PDB entry 5XQI | X-ray diffraction, 2.80 A resolution | chains A and D of the 4 polymer chains in the assembly

Chain A (and D):
Protein: Protein rogdi homolog
Source organism: Homo sapiens
Notes: chain D of this document is another copy of the same molecule, construct and numbering; everything in this record applies to it too
UniProt: Q9GZN7 (ROGDI_HUMAN); residue numbers follow UniProt; this construct covers 1-287
Chain sequence (289 residues; row label = number of the first residue in the row; numbers below 1 keep their minus sign (Ser-1 is residue -1)):
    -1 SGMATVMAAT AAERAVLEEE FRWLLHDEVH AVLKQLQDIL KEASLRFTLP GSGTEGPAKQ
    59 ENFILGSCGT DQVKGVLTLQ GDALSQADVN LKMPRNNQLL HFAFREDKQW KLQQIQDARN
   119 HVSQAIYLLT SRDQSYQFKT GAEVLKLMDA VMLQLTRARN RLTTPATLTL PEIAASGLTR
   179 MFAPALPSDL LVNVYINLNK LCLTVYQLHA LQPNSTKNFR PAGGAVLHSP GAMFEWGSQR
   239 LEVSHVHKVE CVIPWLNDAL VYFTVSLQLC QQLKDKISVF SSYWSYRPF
Disordered / not traced: -1 to 0, 48-55, 211, 235, 286-287 (chain D: -1 to 0, 48-56, 64-68, 94-96, 181, 212-221, 284-287)
Differences from the reference sequence: expression tag (-1 to 0)
UniProt features mapped onto this chain:
  - modified residue: Ala2 (N-acetylalanine)
  - natural variant: Glu16 to Lys39 (deletion: In KTZS; uncertain significance), Tyr134 to Phe287 (deletion: In KTZS; uncertain significance), Arg157 to Phe287 (deletion: In KTZS)
  - mutagenesis: Phe261 (F261A: Decreased protein stability), Leu271 (L271A: Decreased protein stability)
What the authors report for this chain:
  - contacts within the chain: Glu26-Lys274 (salt bridge), Gln35-Gln132 (hydrogen bond), Arg44-Asp256 (salt bridge), Asp80-Arg117 (hydrogen bond), Leu77-Leu110 (hydrophobic contact), Leu77-Ile113 (hydrophobic contact), His119-Gln152 (hydrogen bond), Asp147-Lys272 (hydrogen bond), His119-Arg159 (hydrogen bond), Leu160-Ile194 (hydrophobic contact), Ile194-Leu254 (hydrophobic contact), Asn197-Asn255 (hydrogen bond)
  - conformationally variable residues: Met1 to Val14
  - mutagenesis - F261A (4-5 degC), L271A (4-5 degC): decreased stability
  - mutagenesis - Q266A: unchanged stability
  - disease-associated variants - Q96*, R157*: decreased stability (proposed by the authors, not directly observed)

How chain A and chain D interact:
Residue-residue contacts - 20 pairs, chain A then chain D:
  Ala140(A) - Ser121(D)
  Ala140(A) - Gln122(D)
  Leu143(A) - Tyr125(D)
  Lys144(A) - Tyr125(D)
  Asp147(A) - Tyr125(D)  hydrogen bond
  Asp147(A) - Ser129(D)
  Lys272(A) - Tyr125(D)  hydrogen bond
  Ser279(A) - Asn118(D)  hydrogen bond (backbone-side chain)
  Ser279(A) - Gln122(D)
  Ser280(A) - His119(D)  hydrogen bond (backbone-side chain)
  Ser280(A) - Gln152(D)  hydrogen bond (backbone-side chain)
  Ser280(A) - Arg155(D)  hydrogen bond (backbone-side chain)
  Tyr281(A) - His119(D)
  Tyr281(A) - Arg155(D)
  Tyr281(A) - Arg159(D)  hydrogen bond (backbone-side chain)
  Trp282(A) - Asn118(D)  hydrogen bond (backbone-side chain)
  Ser283(A) - Gln114(D)
  Ser283(A) - Asp115(D)  hydrogen bond
  Ser283(A) - Asn118(D)
  Arg285(A) - Gln114(D)  hydrogen bond (backbone-side chain)
Also at the interface, not in a pair above, chain A (14 interface residues in all): Thr138, Gly139, Tyr284
Also at the interface, not in a pair above, chain D (12 interface residues in all): Thr128

In short:
Chain A and chain D form an interface of 14 and 12 residues respectively, with 10 hydrogen bonds. Among the
polar pairs are Asp147(A)-Tyr125(D), Lys272(A)-Tyr125(D) and Ser279(A)-Asn118(D). From the paper: F261A, L271A
and Q96* of chain A, among others, reduce stability; conformational variability at Met1(A); 5 substitutions
were tested in all.
Chain A and chain D are both Protein rogdi homolog (Homo sapiens); the structure, Crystal structure of
full-length human Rogdi, was determined by X-ray diffraction, deposited together with 5XQH.
